PDB entry 7YE8 | X-ray diffraction, 3.01 A resolution | chains A and B

Chain A (and B):
Molecule: ORF9b protein
From: Severe acute respiratory syndrome coronavirus 2
Notes: chain B of this document is another copy of the same molecule, construct and numbering; everything in this record applies to it too
UniProtKB: P0DTD2 (ORF9B_SARS2); numbering as in UniProt (aligned over 1-97)
Amino-acid sequence (103 residues; numbered -5 to 97; the number before each row is that of its first residue; numbers below 1 keep their minus sign (His-5 is residue -5)):
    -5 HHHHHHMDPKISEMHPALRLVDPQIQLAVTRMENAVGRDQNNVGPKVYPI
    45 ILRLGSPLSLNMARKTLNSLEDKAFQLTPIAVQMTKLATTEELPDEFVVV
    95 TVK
Disordered / not traced: -5 to 8, 27-36 (chain B: -5 to 9)
Construct notes: expression tag (-5 to 0)
From the paper describing this entry:
  - self-association interface (contacts with another copy of this molecule); pairs are residue here / residue on that copy: Arg58-Glu90 (salt bridge)
  - post-translational modification sites: Tyr42, Ser50, Ser53, Ser63, Thr72, Thr83, Thr84, Thr95
  - mutagenesis - S50A/S53A, S50A, S53A: decreased stability

How chain A and chain B interact:
Residue-residue contacts - 79 pairs, chain A then chain B:
  Gln18(A) with Ala22(B); Val23(B); Thr24(B), hydrogen bond (backbone-backbone); Met26(B), hydrogen bond
  Ile19(A) with Leu21(B), hydrophobic; Ala22(B)
  Gln20(A) with Leu21(B); Ala22(B), hydrogen bond (backbone-backbone)
  Leu21(A) with Gln20(B); Leu54(B), hydrophobic
  Ala22(A) with Gln18(B); Ile19(B); Gln20(B), hydrogen bond (backbone-backbone); Val41(B), hydrophobic
  Val23(A) with Gln18(B)
  Thr24(A) with Pro17(B); Gln18(B), hydrogen bond (backbone-backbone)
  Arg25(A) with Gln18(B); Ile74(B); Ala75(B), hydrogen bond (side chain-backbone); Gln77(B)
  Tyr42(A) with Met56(B), hydrophobic; Arg58(B), hydrogen bond
  Ser50(A) with Ser50(B); Lys97(B)
  Pro51(A) with Val96(B); Lys97(B)
  Leu52(A) with Val94(B), hydrophobic; Thr95(B); Val96(B), hydrophobic
  Ser53(A) with Val94(B); Thr95(B), hydrogen bond (backbone-backbone)
  Leu54(A) with Leu21(B), hydrophobic; Val92(B), hydrophobic; Val93(B)
  Asn55(A) with Val92(B); Val93(B), hydrogen bond (backbone-backbone)
  Met56(A) with Tyr42(B), hydrophobic; Phe91(B); Val92(B), hydrophobic
  Ala57(A) with Glu90(B); Phe91(B), hydrogen bond (backbone-backbone)
  Arg58(A) with Arg25(B); Tyr42(B), hydrogen bond; Asp89(B); Glu90(B), salt bridge
  Lys59(A) with Glu85(B), salt bridge; Asp89(B), salt bridge
  Phe69(A) with Pro88(B); Phe91(B), hydrophobic
  Leu71(A) with Arg47(B)
  Thr84(A) with Lys67(B), hydrogen bond (backbone-side chain)
  Glu85(A) with Lys67(B), hydrogen bond (backbone-side chain)
  Leu87(A) with Lys67(B), hydrogen bond (backbone-side chain); Phe69(B), hydrophobic
  Pro88(A) with Phe69(B)
  Asp89(A) with Ala57(B); Arg58(B); Lys59(B), hydrogen bond (backbone-backbone); Phe69(B)
  Glu90(A) with Ala57(B); Arg58(B), salt bridge
  Phe91(A) with Met56(B); Ala57(B), hydrogen bond (backbone-backbone); Phe69(B), hydrophobic
  Val92(A) with Leu54(B), hydrophobic; Asn55(B); Met56(B), hydrophobic
  Val93(A) with Leu54(B); Asn55(B), hydrogen bond (backbone-backbone)
  Val94(A) with Leu52(B), hydrophobic; Ser53(B); Leu54(B), hydrophobic
  Thr95(A) with Leu52(B); Ser53(B), hydrogen bond (backbone-backbone)
  Val96(A) with Pro51(B); Leu52(B), hydrophobic
  Lys97(A) with Ser50(B); Pro51(B), hydrogen bond (backbone-backbone)
Also at the interface, not in a pair above, chain A (38 interface residues in all): Pro17, Met26, Val41, Ile44
Also at the interface, not in a pair above, chain B (42 interface residues in all): Ile44, Thr84, Leu87

Summary:
Chain A and chain B form an interface of 38 and 42 residues respectively, with 19 hydrogen bonds and 4 salt
bridges. Polar pairs include Arg58(A)-Glu90(B), Lys59(A)-Glu85(B) and Lys59(A)-Asp89(B). The paper reports
that S50A/S53A, S50A and S53A of chain A reduce stability; modification sites Tyr42(A), Ser50(A) and Ser53(A)
among others.
Chain A and chain B are both ORF9b protein (Severe acute respiratory syndrome coronavirus 2); the structure,
Crystal structure of SARS-CoV-2 refolded dimeric ORF9b, was determined by X-ray diffraction together with 7YE7
from the same study.
